PDB entry 7K64 | X-ray diffraction, 2.80 A resolution | chains A and D of the 4 polymer chains in the assembly

# Chain A (and D)
Molecule: Alkanesulfonate monooxygenase
From: Pseudomonas fluorescens
Notes: EC 1.14.14.5; chain D of this document is another copy of the same molecule, construct and numbering; everything in this record applies to it too
UniProtKB: Q3K9A1 (Q3K9A1_PSEPF); numbering as in UniProt (aligned over 1-381)
Chain sequence (404 residues; row label = number of the first residue in the row; numbers below 1 keep their minus sign (Met-22 is residue -22)):
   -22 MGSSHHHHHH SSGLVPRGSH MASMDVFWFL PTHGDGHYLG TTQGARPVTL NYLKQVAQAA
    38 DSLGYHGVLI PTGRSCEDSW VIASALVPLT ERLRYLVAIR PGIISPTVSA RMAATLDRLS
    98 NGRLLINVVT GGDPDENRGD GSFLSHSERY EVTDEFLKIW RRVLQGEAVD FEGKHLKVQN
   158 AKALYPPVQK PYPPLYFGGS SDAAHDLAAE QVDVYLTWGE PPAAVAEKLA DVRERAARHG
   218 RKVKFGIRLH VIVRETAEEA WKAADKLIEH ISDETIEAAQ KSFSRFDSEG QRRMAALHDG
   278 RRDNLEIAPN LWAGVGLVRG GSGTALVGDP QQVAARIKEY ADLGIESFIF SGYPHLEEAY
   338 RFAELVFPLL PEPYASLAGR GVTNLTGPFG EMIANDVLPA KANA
Unresolved in the structure: -22 to -1, 357-381 (chain D: -22 to -1, 248-280, 357-359, 378-381)
Construct notes: initiating methionine (-22); expression tag (-21 to 0)
Small-molecule neighbours:
  - FMN (flavin mononucleotide): Pro48, Thr49, Asn104, Val105, Val106, Thr107, Gly108, Gly109, His123, Tyr127, Gly175, Gly176, Ser177, Ser178, Ala181, Leu193, Thr194, Trp195, Arg225, Asp264, Ser265, Glu266, Gly267
  - succinic acid (SIN): Phe6, His10, Pro48, Thr49, Trp195, Arg225, Arg296, Gly297, Gly298, Ser299

# How chain A and chain D interact
Pairs across the interface (66):
  His10(A) - Gly367(D)
  His10(A) - Glu368(D)
  His10(A) - Met369(D)  hydrogen bond (backbone-backbone)
  Gly11(A) - Gly367(D)
  Gly11(A) - Glu368(D)
  Asp12(A) - Gly367(D)
  His14(A) - Glu341(D)  salt bridge
  Tyr15(A) - Glu232(D)  hydrogen bond
  Leu16(A) - Glu368(D)
  Gly17(A) - Ile370(D)
  Gly17(A) - Pro376(D)
  Gly17(A) - Ala377(D)  hydrogen bond (backbone-backbone)
  Thr19(A) - Phe366(D)
  Thr19(A) - Pro376(D)  hydrogen bond (side chain-backbone)
  Thr19(A) - Ala377(D)  hydrogen bond (side chain-backbone)
  Ala22(A) - Phe366(D)
  Ala22(A) - Gly367(D)
  Arg23(A) - Tyr337(D)
  Arg23(A) - Glu341(D)  salt bridge
  Pro24(A) - Phe366(D)
  Val25(A) - Leu362(D)
  Asn28(A) - Ser39(D)
  Asn28(A) - Glu68(D)  hydrogen bond
  Tyr29(A) - Tyr337(D)
  Lys31(A) - Gln35(D)
  Gln32(A) - Gln32(D)  hydrogen bond (backbone-side chain)
  Gln32(A) - Gln35(D)
  Gln32(A) - Ala36(D)
  Gln32(A) - Leu333(D)
  Gln32(A) - Tyr337(D)  hydrogen bond
  Gln35(A) - Lys31(D)
  Gln35(A) - Gln32(D)
  Gln35(A) - Gln35(D)  hydrogen bond
  Ala36(A) - Gln32(D)
  Ser39(A) - Asn28(D)
  Arg51(A) - Asn372(D)  hydrogen bond (side chain-backbone)
  Arg51(A) - Asp373(D)  salt bridge
  Ser52(A) - Met369(D)
  Ser52(A) - Ala371(D)
  Ser52(A) - Asn372(D)
  Asp110(A) - Asn372(D)  hydrogen bond
  Glu113(A) - Asn372(D)  hydrogen bond
  Glu232(A) - Tyr15(D)  hydrogen bond
  Glu232(A) - Lys243(D)  salt bridge
  Lys243(A) - Glu232(D)  salt bridge
  Thr252(A) - Ile370(D)
  Ala256(A) - Ile370(D)  hydrophobic
  Ser259(A) - Asp373(D)
  Phe260(A) - Ala371(D)  hydrophobic
  Arg262(A) - Asn372(D)  hydrogen bond
  Arg262(A) - Asp373(D)  salt bridge
  Phe263(A) - Asn372(D)
  Val295(A) - Ile370(D)  hydrophobic
  Val295(A) - Ala371(D)  hydrogen bond (backbone-backbone)
  Arg296(A) - Glu368(D)  salt bridge
  Tyr330(A) - Glu368(D)  hydrogen bond
  Leu333(A) - Gln32(D)
  Leu333(A) - Tyr337(D)  hydrophobic
  Glu334(A) - Glu334(D)
  Tyr337(A) - Arg23(D)
  Tyr337(A) - Tyr29(D)
  Tyr337(A) - Gln32(D)  hydrogen bond
  Tyr337(A) - Leu333(D)  hydrophobic
  Tyr337(A) - Glu334(D)
  Glu341(A) - His14(D)  salt bridge
  Glu341(A) - Arg23(D)  salt bridge
Other interface residues (no listed pair), chain A (44 interface residues in all): Thr18, Gln20, Thr26, Arg69, Asp112, Gly297
Other interface residues (no listed pair), chain D (30 interface residues in all): Glu236, Thr360

# Summary
The interface between chain A and chain D involves 44 residues on one side and 30 on the other, with 17
hydrogen bonds and 9 salt bridges. Polar pairs include His14(A)-Glu341(D), Arg23(A)-Glu341(D) and
Arg51(A)-Asp373(D). Chain A binds flavin mononucleotide and succinic acid.
Both chains are Alkanesulfonate monooxygenase (Pseudomonas fluorescens). Entry 7K64 (Binary titrated soak
structure of alkanesulfonate monooxygenase MsuD from Pseudomonas fluorescens with FMN) was determined by X-ray
diffraction together with 7JV3, 7JW9, 7JYB and 7K14 from the same study.
